6M6Z - chains A and D of the 4 polymer chains in the assembly; structure by electron microscopy, 5.90 A resolution (low resolution: residue-level contacts below are approximate; hydrogen-bond / salt-bridge calls are withheld).

[Chain A (and D)]
Molecule: TMH4C4
From: Escherichia coli
Notes: chain D of this document is another copy of the same molecule, construct and numbering; everything in this record applies to it too
Amino-acid sequence (203 residues; each row starts with the number of its first residue):
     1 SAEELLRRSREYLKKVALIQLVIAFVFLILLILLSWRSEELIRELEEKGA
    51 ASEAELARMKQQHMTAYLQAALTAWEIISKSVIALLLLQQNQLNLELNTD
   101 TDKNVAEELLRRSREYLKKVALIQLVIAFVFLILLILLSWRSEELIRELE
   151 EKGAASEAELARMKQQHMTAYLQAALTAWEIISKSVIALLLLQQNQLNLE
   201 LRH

[How chain A and chain D interact]
Pairs across the interface (55; chain A residue first):
  E143(A) with R37(D)
  E157(A) with L45(D); A50(D)
  A158(A) with L45(D); A50(D)
  A161(A) with L41(D); L45(D)
  K164(A) with L41(D)
  Q165(A) with S38(D); L41(D); I42(D)
  M168(A) with L34(D); R37(D); S38(D); L41(D)
  Y171(A) with L30(D)
  L172(A) with F27(D); L31(D); L34(D); A70(D)
  A175(A) with F27(D); L30(D)
  L176(A) with F27(D); I77(D)
  W179(A) with I23(D); A24(D); F27(D); A74(D); I77(D); I78(D)
  E180(A) with I77(D)
  I182(A) with I23(D)
  S183(A) with Q20(D); S81(D)
  V186(A) with Y12(D); V16(D)
  I187(A) with Q20(D); A84(D); L88(D)
  L190(A) with Y12(D); L13(D); V16(D); L88(D)
  L191(A) with L88(D); N91(D)
  Q193(A) with Y12(D)
  Q194(A) with L88(D); N91(D); Q92(D); L95(D)
  L197(A) with L5(D); L6(D)
  N198(A) with L95(D)
  L201(A) with A2(D); L5(D)
Also at the interface, not in a pair above, chain A (26 interface residues in all): R162, L189
Also at the interface, not in a pair above, chain D (33 interface residues in all): S9, M59, T73, L85

[Overview]
26 residues of chain A face 33 of chain D across their interface.
Chain A and chain D are both TMH4C4 (Escherichia coli); the structure, A de novo designed transmembrane
nanopore, TMH4C4, was determined by electron microscopy together with 6TJ1, 6TMS and 6O35 from the same study.
